PDB entry 3DRQ | X-ray diffraction, 2.00 A resolution | chains A and B of the 3 polymer chains in the assembly

[Chain A]
Molecule: 2F5 Fab' light chain
From: Homo sapiens
Notes: antibody fragment or engineered binder
Amino-acid sequence (214 residues; row label = number of the first residue in the row):
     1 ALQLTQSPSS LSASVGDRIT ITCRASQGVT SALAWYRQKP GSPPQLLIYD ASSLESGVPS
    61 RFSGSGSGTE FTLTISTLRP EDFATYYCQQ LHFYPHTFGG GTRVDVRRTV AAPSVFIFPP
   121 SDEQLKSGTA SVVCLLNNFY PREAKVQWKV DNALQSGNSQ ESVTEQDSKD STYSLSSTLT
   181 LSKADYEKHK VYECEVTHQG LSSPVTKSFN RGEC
Not modelled in the structure: 214
Cystine bridges: Cys23-Cys88, Cys134-Cys194

[Chain B]
Molecule: 2F5 Fab' heavy chain
From: Homo sapiens
Notes: antibody fragment or engineered binder
Amino-acid sequence (235 residues; row label = number of the first residue in the row; a row labelled like 35A-35B holds insertion residues (35A, then the next letters in order)):
     1 RITLKESGPP LVKPTQTLTL TCSFSGFSLS DFGVG
35A-35B VG
    36 WIRQPPGKAL EWLAIIYSDD DKRYSPSLNT RLTITKDTSK NQVVLVM
82A-82C TRV
    83 SPVDTATYFC AHRRGPTT
100A-100N LFGVPIARGPVNAM
   101 DVWGQGITVT ISSTSTKGPS VFPLAPSSKS TAGGTAALGC LVKDYFPEPV TVSWNSGALT
   161 SGVHTFPAVL QSSGLYSLSS VVTVPSSSLG TQTYTCNVNH KPSNTKVDKR VEPKSC
Not modelled in the structure: 100, 100A-100H, 127-133, 214-216
Cystine bridges: Cys22-Cys92, Cys140-Cys196

[Chain A / chain B interface]
Pairs across the interface (73):
  Ala32(A) - Asn100L(B)
  Ala34(A) - Asn100L(B)
  Ala34(A) - Ala100M(B)  hydrophobic
  Tyr36(A) - Ala100M(B)
  Tyr36(A) - Met100N(B)  hydrogen bond (side chain-backbone)
  Tyr36(A) - Trp103(B)
  Gln38(A) - Gln39(B)  hydrogen bond
  Pro43(A) - Phe91(B)  hydrophobic
  Pro43(A) - Gly104(B)
  Pro44(A) - Leu45(B)  hydrophobic
  Pro44(A) - Trp103(B)
  Leu46(A) - Ala100M(B)  hydrophobic
  Leu46(A) - Asp101(B)
  Tyr49(A) - Pro100J(B)  hydrophobic
  Tyr49(A) - Asn100L(B)
  Tyr49(A) - Ala100M(B)  hydrophobic
  Asp50(A) - Gly100I(B)
  Asp50(A) - Asn100L(B)  hydrogen bond
  Glu55(A) - Arg96(B)  salt bridge
  Tyr87(A) - Gln39(B)  hydrogen bond
  Tyr87(A) - Lys43(B)  hydrogen bond (side chain-backbone)
  Tyr87(A) - Ala44(B)
  Tyr87(A) - Leu45(B)  hydrophobic
  Gln89(A) - Trp47(B)
  Gln89(A) - Met100N(B)
  Leu91(A) - Arg95(B)
  Leu91(A) - Asn100L(B)
  Leu91(A) - Ala100M(B)
  Leu91(A) - Met100N(B)  hydrophobic
  Tyr94(A) - Tyr52(B)  hydrogen bond
  Tyr94(A) - Arg58(B)
  Pro95(A) - Trp47(B)  hydrophobic
  Pro95(A) - Pro61(B)
  His96(A) - Trp47(B)
  His96(A) - Arg95(B)
  Phe98(A) - Ile37(B)  hydrophobic
  Phe98(A) - Leu45(B)  hydrophobic
  Phe98(A) - Trp47(B)
  Phe98(A) - Trp103(B)  hydrophobic
  Gly100(A) - Ala44(B)
  Phe116(A) - Thr135(B)
  Phe116(A) - Ala137(B)  hydrophobic
  Phe118(A) - Leu124(B)
  Phe118(A) - Ala125(B)
  Phe118(A) - Ala137(B)
  Ser121(A) - Phe122(B)
  Ser121(A) - Pro123(B)
  Glu123(A) - Phe122(B)
  Glu123(A) - Lys209(B)  salt bridge
  Gln124(A) - Phe122(B)
  Gln124(A) - Lys143(B)
  Ser131(A) - Leu141(B)
  Ser131(A) - Lys143(B)
  Val133(A) - Leu124(B)  hydrophobic
  Leu135(A) - Ala137(B)  hydrophobic
  Leu135(A) - Phe166(B)  hydrophobic
  Leu135(A) - Val181(B)  hydrophobic
  Asn137(A) - His164(B)  hydrogen bond
  Asn137(A) - Thr183(B)
  Asn138(A) - His164(B)  hydrogen bond
  Gln160(A) - Val169(B)
  Gln160(A) - Leu170(B)  hydrogen bond (side chain-backbone)
  Gln160(A) - Gln171(B)
  Glu161(A) - Val169(B)
  Ser162(A) - Phe166(B)
  Ser162(A) - Pro167(B)  hydrogen bond (side chain-backbone)
  Val163(A) - Pro167(B)
  Thr164(A) - Phe166(B)
  Ser174(A) - His164(B)  hydrogen bond
  Ser174(A) - Phe166(B)
  Leu175(A) - Phe166(B)
  Ser176(A) - Phe166(B)
  Ser176(A) - Ser179(B)  hydrogen bond
Other interface residues (no listed pair), chain A (41 interface residues in all): Ser31, Leu33, Gly99, Pro119, Thr129
Other interface residues (no listed pair), chain B (49 interface residues in all): Arg1, Glu46, Ile50, Ser60, Val100K, Gln105, Val121, Pro126, Ala136, Leu138, Thr165

[Overview]
41 residues of chain A face 49 of chain B across their interface, with 12 hydrogen bonds and 2 salt bridges.
Polar pairs include Glu55(A)-Arg96(B), Glu123(A)-Lys209(B) and Tyr36(A)-Met100N(B).
Here chain A is 2F5 Fab' light chain and chain B is 2F5 Fab' heavy chain, both from Homo sapiens. Entry 3DRQ
(Crystal structure of the HIV-1 broadly neutralizing antibody 2F5 in complex with the gp41 FP-MPER Hyb3K ...)
was determined by X-ray diffraction, deposited together with 2P8L, 2P8M, 2P8P, 2PR4, 3D0V and 3DRO.
